9CV1 - chain A; structure by X-ray diffraction, 1.29 A resolution.

Chain A:
Name: Metallo-beta-lactamase type 2
From: Pseudomonas aeruginosa
Notes: EC 3.5.2.6
UniProtKB: B4YAJ6 (B4YAJ6_PSEAI); residue numbers follow UniProt; this construct covers 27-266
Amino-acid sequence (243 residues; row label = number of the first residue in the row):
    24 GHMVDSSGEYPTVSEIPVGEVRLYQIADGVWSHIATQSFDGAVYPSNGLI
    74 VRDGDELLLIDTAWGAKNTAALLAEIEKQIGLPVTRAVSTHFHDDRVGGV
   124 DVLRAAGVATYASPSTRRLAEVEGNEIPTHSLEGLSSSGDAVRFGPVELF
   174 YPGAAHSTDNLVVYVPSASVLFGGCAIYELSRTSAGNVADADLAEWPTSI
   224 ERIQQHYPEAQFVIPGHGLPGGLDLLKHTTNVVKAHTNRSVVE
Unresolved in the structure: 24-31, 266
Differences from the reference sequence: expression tag (24-26)
Bound ions: Zn2+ site 1: H114, H116, H179 (together with L-captopril); Zn2+ site 2: D118, C198, H240 (together with L-captopril)
Residues lining bound ligands: L-captopril (X8Z): F62, Y67, W87, H114, H116, D118, H179, C198, R205, N210, H240

Overview:
Ligands of chain A: L-captopril. H114, H116 and H179 coordinate Zn2+ site 1. D118, C198 and H240 form the Zn2+
site 2.
Chain A is Metallo-beta-lactamase type 2 (Pseudomonas aeruginosa); the structure, Crystal structure of the
metallo-beta-lactamase VIM-15 with L-captopril, was determined by X-ray diffraction together with 9CV2, 9CV3,
9CV4 and 9CV5 from the same study.
